1R6L - chain A; structure by X-ray diffraction, 1.90 A resolution.

Chain A:
Name: Ribonuclease PH
From: Pseudomonas aeruginosa
Notes: EC 2.7.7.56
Reference sequence: P50597 (RNPH_PSEAE); residues 1-239 here = UniProt positions 1-239
Chain sequence (239 residues; numbered 1 to 239; the number before each row is that of its first residue):
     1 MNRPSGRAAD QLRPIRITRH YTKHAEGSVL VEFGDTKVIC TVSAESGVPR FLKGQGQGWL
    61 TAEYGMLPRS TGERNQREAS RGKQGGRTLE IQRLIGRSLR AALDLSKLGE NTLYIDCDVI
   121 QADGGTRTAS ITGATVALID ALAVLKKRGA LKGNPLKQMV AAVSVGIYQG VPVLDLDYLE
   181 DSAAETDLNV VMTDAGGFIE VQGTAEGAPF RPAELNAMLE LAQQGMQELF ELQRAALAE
Disordered / not traced: 54-56
Construct notes: modified residue (1, 66, 159, 192, 218, 226)
Modified positions: Mse1, Mse66, Mse159, Mse192, Mse218, Mse226 (selenomethionine; parent Met)
Ligand contacts: N-cyclohexyltaurine (NHE; 2-[N-cyclohexylamino]ethane sulfonic acid): Thr18, Arg19, His20, Tyr21, Thr22, Leu30, Lys37, Ile120, Gln121
Swiss-Prot annotation at these positions:
  - binding site (phosphate): Arg87, Gly125 to Arg127
  - mutagenesis: Arg69 to Arg77 (No longer forms hexamers, no exonuclease activity, does not bind pre-tRNA), Arg69 (R69S: Still forms hexamers, wild-type exonuclease activity at 30 degrees Celsius, nearly wild-type at 50 degrees Celsius, decreased binding of pre-tRNA), Arg74 to Arg77 (No longer forms hexamers, no exonuclease activity, does not bind pre-tRNA), Arg74 (R74S: No longer forms hexamers, no exonuclease activity, does not bind pre-tRNA), Arg77 (R77S: Still forms hexamers, no exonuclease activity, does not bind pre-tRNA), Arg127 (R127A: Still forms hexamers, wild-type exonuclease activity at 30 degrees Celsius, significantly reduced activity at 50 degrees Celsius, binds pre-tRNA)

Overview:
Chain A binds N-cyclohexyltaurine. Curated annotation (UniProt) lists 4 phosphate-binding residues and 10
mutagenesis sites.
Chain A is Ribonuclease PH (Pseudomonas aeruginosa); the structure, Crystal Structure Of The tRNA Processing
Enzyme Rnase pH From Pseudomonas Aeruginosa, was determined by X-ray diffraction (same publication as 1R6M).
